8SO0 - chains A and C of the 4 polymer chains in the assembly; structure by electron microscopy, 2.80 A resolution.

Chain A:
Molecule: Serine/threonine-protein phosphatase 2A 65 kDa regulatory subunit A alpha isoform
From: Homo sapiens
Reference sequence: P30153 (2AAA_HUMAN); residue numbers follow UniProt; this construct covers 9-589
Amino-acid sequence (584 residues; each row starts with the number of its first residue):
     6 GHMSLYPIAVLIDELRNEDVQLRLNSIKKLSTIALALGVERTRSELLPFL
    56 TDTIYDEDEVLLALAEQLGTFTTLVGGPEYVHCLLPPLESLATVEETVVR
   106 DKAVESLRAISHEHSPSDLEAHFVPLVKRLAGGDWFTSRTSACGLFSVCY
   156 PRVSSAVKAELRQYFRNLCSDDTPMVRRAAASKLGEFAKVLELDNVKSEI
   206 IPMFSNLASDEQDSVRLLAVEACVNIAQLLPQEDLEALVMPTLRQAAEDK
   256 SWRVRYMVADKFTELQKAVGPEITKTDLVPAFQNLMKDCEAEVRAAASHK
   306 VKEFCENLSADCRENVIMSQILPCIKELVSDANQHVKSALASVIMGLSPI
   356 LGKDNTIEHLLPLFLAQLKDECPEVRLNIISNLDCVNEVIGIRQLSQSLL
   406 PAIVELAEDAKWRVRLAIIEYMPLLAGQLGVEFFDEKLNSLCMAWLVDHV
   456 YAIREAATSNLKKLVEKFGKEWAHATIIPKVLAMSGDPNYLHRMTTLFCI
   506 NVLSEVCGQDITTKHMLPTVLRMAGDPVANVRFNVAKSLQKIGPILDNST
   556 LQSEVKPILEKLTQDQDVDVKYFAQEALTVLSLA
Disordered / not traced: 6-8
Sequence notes: expression tag (6-8)
UniProt features mapped onto this chain:
  - modified residue: Lys280 (N6-acetyllysine)
  - natural variant: Val132 (V132L: In HJS2), Pro179 (P179L: In HJS2), Met180 (M180T: In HJS2; M180V: In HJS2), Arg182 (R182W: In HJS2), Arg258 (R258H: In HJS2), Val470 (V470A: In HJS2; uncertain significance), Arg498 (R498L: In HJS2)

Chain C:
Molecule: Serine/threonine-protein phosphatase 2A catalytic subunit alpha isoform
From: Homo sapiens
Notes: EC 3.1.3.16
Reference sequence: P67775 (PP2AA_HUMAN); residues 1-309 here = UniProt positions 1-309
Amino-acid sequence (311 residues; each row starts with the number of its first residue; numbers below 1 keep their minus sign (Gly-1 is residue -1)):
    -1 GHMDEKVFTKELDQWIEQLNECKQLSESQVKSLCEKAKEILTKESNVQEV
    49 RCPVTVCGDVHGQFHDLMELFRIGGKSPDTNYLFMGDYVDRGYYSVETVT
    99 LLVALKVRYRERITILRGNHESRQITQVYGFYDECLRKYGNANVWKYFTD
   149 LFDYLPLTALVDGQIFCLHGGLSPSIDTLDHIRALDRLQEVPHEGPMCDL
   199 LWSDPDDRGGWGISPRGAGYTFGQDISETFNHANGLTLVSRAHQLVMEGY
   249 NWCHDRNVVTIFSAPNYCYRCGNQAAIMELDDTLKYSFLQFDPAPRRGEP
   299 HVTRRTPDYFL
Disordered / not traced: -1 to 1
Sequence notes: expression tag (-1 to 0)
Modified / non-standard residues: Leu309 (methyl L-leucinate; MLL)
UniProt features mapped onto this chain:
  - active site: His118 (Proton donor)
  - binding site (Mn(2+)): Asp57, His59, Asp85, Asn117, His167, His241
  - binding site (Zn(2+)): Asp57, His59, Asp85
  - binding site (Fe(3+)): Asp85, Asn117, His167, His241
  - modified residue: Tyr307 (Phosphotyrosine)
  - natural variant: Gly60 (G60V: In HJS3; uncertain significance), Asp88 (D88G: In HJS3), Gln122 (Q122H: In HJS3), Tyr127 (Y127C: In HJS3), Asp131 (D131H: In HJS3), His191 (H191R: In HJS3), Asp223 (D223H: In HJS3; D223V: In HJS3), Tyr265 (Y265C: In HJS3), Phe308 (F308FF: In HJS3)
  - mutagenesis: Asp85 (D85N: Loss of phosphatase activity)
Bound ions: Zn2+: Asp57, His59, Asp85; Fe ion: Asp85, Asn117, His167, His241
What the authors report for this chain:
  - catalytic residues: Arg268 (proposed by the authors, not directly observed)
  - conformationally variable residues (order/disorder transition): Arg294 to Leu309
  - catalytic residues: Arg89, Arg214

How chain A and chain C interact:
Pairs across the interface (49):
  Leu222(A) with Leu309(C)
  Trp257(A) with Thr304(C)
  Arg258(A) with Phe308(C), hydrogen bond (side chain-backbone); Leu309(C)
  Tyr261(A) with Leu309(C)
  Met262(A) with Leu309(C)
  Glu297(A) with Thr304(C)
  His340(A) with Arg303(C), hydrogen bond
  Trp417(A) with Glu67(C), hydrogen bond; Ile71(C)
  Arg418(A) with Glu67(C), salt bridge; Arg70(C); Pro293(C)
  His454(A) with Ile71(C); Leu287(C)
  Val455(A) with Arg70(C); Ile71(C), hydrophobic
  Tyr456(A) with Arg70(C); Ile71(C), hydrogen bond (backbone-backbone); Gly73(C)
  Ala457(A) with Arg70(C), hydrogen bond (backbone-backbone)
  Pro493(A) with Asp280(C)
  Asn494(A) with Asp279(C)
  Tyr495(A) with Pro51(C), hydrophobic; Asp77(C); Thr78(C); Asn79(C), hydrogen bond (side chain-backbone); Asp280(C), hydrogen bond (backbone-side chain)
  Leu496(A) with Thr78(C); Glu277(C)
  Arg498(A) with Asp280(C), salt bridge
  Met499(A) with Asp77(C)
  Val533(A) with Pro51(C); Asp280(C)
  Ala534(A) with Arg110(C)
  Asn535(A) with Pro76(C), hydrogen bond (side chain-backbone); Asp77(C), hydrogen bond (side chain-backbone); Asn79(C), hydrogen bond; Arg110(C)
  Phe538(A) with Pro76(C); Arg110(C)
  Asn539(A) with Asp77(C)
  Lys542(A) with Asp77(C), salt bridge
  Asp572(A) with Arg110(C), salt bridge
  Asp574(A) with Tyr107(C); Arg110(C), salt bridge
  Tyr577(A) with Thr7(C); Lys8(C); Arg106(C)
Other interface residues (no listed pair), chain A (29 interface residues in all): Phe503
Other interface residues (no listed pair), chain C (28 interface residues in all): Asp11, Phe69, Gly72, Glu109, Ala292

Overview:
29 residues of chain A and 28 residues of chain C are in contact, with 10 hydrogen bonds and 5 salt bridges.
Polar contacts include Arg418(A)-Glu67(C), Arg498(A)-Asp280(C) and Lys542(A)-Asp77(C). The paper reports
catalytic residues Arg268(C), Arg89(C) and Arg214(C); conformational variability at Arg294(C).
Here chain A is Serine/threonine-protein phosphatase 2A 65 kDa regulatory subunit A alpha isoform and chain C
is Serine/threonine-protein phosphatase 2A catalytic subunit alpha isoform, both from Homo sapiens. Entry 8SO0
(Cryo-EM structure of the PP2A:B55-FAM122A complex) was determined by electron microscopy, deposited together
with 8TWE, 8TWI and 8TTB.
